PDB entry 6VE7 | electron microscopy, 3.60 A resolution | chains A and R of the 62 polymer chains in the assembly

== Chain A ==
Protein: Flagellar associated protein
Source organism: Chlamydomonas reinhardtii
Reference sequence: A8J098 (A8J098_CHLRE); residue numbers follow UniProt; this construct covers 1-240
Chain sequence (240 residues; row label = number of the first residue in the row):
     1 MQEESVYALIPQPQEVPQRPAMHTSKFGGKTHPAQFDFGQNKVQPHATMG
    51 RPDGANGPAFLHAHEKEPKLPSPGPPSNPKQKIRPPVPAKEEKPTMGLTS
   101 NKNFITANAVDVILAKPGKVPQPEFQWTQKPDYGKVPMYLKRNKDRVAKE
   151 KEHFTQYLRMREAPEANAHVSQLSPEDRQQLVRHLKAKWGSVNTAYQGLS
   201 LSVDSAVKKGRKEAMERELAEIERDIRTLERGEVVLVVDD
Unresolved in the structure: 1, 14-19, 149-188, 227-240

== Chain R ==
Protein: Tubulin beta
Source organism: Chlamydomonas reinhardtii
Reference sequence: P04690 (TBB_CHLRE); residue numbers follow UniProt; this construct covers 1-443
Chain sequence (443 residues; numbered 1 to 443; the number before each row is that of its first residue):
     1 MREIVHIQGGQCGNQIGAKFWEVVSDEHGIDPTGTYHGDSDLQLERINVY
    51 FNEATGGRYVPRAILMDLEPGTMDSVRSGPYGQIFRPDNFVFGQTGAGNN
   101 WAKGHYTEGAELIDSVLDVVRKEAESCDCLQGFQVCHSLGGGTGSGMGTL
   151 LISKIREEYPDRMMLTFSVVPSPKVSDTVVEPYNATLSVHQLVENADECM
   201 VLDNEALYDICFRTLKLTTPTFGDLNHLISAVMSGITCCLRFPGQLNADL
   251 RKLAVNLIPFPRLHFFMVGFTPLTSRGSQQYRALTVPELTQQMWDAKNMM
   301 CAADPRHGRYLTASALFRGRMSTKEVDEQMLNVQNKNSSYFVEWIPNNVK
   351 SSVCDIPPKGLKMSATFIGNSTAIQEMFKRVSEQFTAMFRRKAFLHWYTG
   401 EGMDEMEFTEAESNMNDLVSEYQQYQDASAEEEGEFEGEEEEA
Unresolved in the structure: 429-443
Ligand contacts:
  - GDP (guanosine-5'-diphosphate): Gly10, Gln11, Cys12, Gln15, Asp67, Asn99, Ser138, Gly140, Gly141, Gly142, Thr143, Gly144, Asp177, Glu181, Asn204, Leu207, Phe222, Leu225, Asn226
  - GTP (guanosine-5'-triphosphate): Gln245, Leu246, Lys252
UniProt features mapped onto this chain:
  - binding site (GTP): Gln11, Glu69, Ser138, Gly142, Thr143, Gly144, Asn204, Asn226
  - binding site (Mg(2+)): Glu69

== How chain A and chain R interact ==
Residue-residue contacts - 33 pairs, chain A then chain R:
  Pro33(A) with Asn335(R)
  Phe38(A) with Lys324(R); Glu328(R)
  Gln40(A) with Asn332(R), hydrogen bond (backbone-side chain); Asn335(R); Lys336(R)
  Lys42(A) with Asn335(R)
  Val43(A) with Asn335(R)
  Gln44(A) with Asn335(R); Lys336(R), hydrogen bond (backbone-backbone); Asn337(R); Ser338(R), hydrogen bond (backbone-backbone)
  Pro45(A) with Asn337(R); Ser338(R), hydrogen bond (backbone-backbone); Ser339(R), hydrogen bond (backbone-backbone)
  His46(A) with Asn337(R); Tyr340(R)
  Ala47(A) with Lys336(R); Asn337(R)
  Thr48(A) with Lys336(R); Asn337(R)
  Met49(A) with Trp294(R), hydrophobic; Tyr310(R), hydrophobic; Asn337(R); Tyr340(R), hydrophobic; Phe341(R), hydrophobic
  Gly50(A) with Arg306(R); Tyr340(R), hydrogen bond (backbone-side chain)
  Arg51(A) with Arg306(R), hydrogen bond (backbone-side chain); Tyr340(R)
  Pro52(A) with Arg306(R); His307(R); Tyr340(R)
Other interface residues (no listed pair), chain A (16 interface residues in all): Gly39, Asp53
Other interface residues (no listed pair), chain R (18 interface residues in all): Asp304, Asp327, Leu331, Val333

== Summary ==
The interface between chain A and chain R involves 16 residues on one side and 18 on the other; the contacts
include 7 hydrogen bonds. Polar pairs include Gln40(A)-Asn332(R), Gly50(A)-Tyr340(R) and Arg51(A)-Arg306(R).
Chain R binds GTP and GDP.
Chain A is Flagellar associated protein and chain R is Tubulin beta, both from Chlamydomonas reinhardtii; the
structure, The inner junction complex of Chlamydomonas reinhardtii doublet microtubule, was determined by
electron microscopy.
